6P7B - chains A and C of the 6 polymer chains in the assembly; structure by X-ray diffraction, 3.32 A resolution.

[Chain A (and C)]
Molecule: Holliday junction resolvase
Source organism: Fowlpox virus
Notes: chain C of this document is another copy of the same molecule, construct and numbering; everything in this record applies to it too
Reference sequence: A0A385H9X4 (A0A385H9X4_FOWPV); residue numbers follow UniProt; this construct covers 1-149
Chain sequence (149 residues; row label = number of the first residue in the row):
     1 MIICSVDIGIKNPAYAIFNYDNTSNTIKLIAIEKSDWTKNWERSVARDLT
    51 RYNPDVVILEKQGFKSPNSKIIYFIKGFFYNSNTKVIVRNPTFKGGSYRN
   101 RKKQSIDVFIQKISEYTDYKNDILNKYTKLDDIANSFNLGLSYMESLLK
Sequence notes: conflict N135 (Asp in A0A385H9X4)
From the paper describing this entry:
  - binding site for the 29-nt DNA strand: W41, K61, F64, P67, S69, K70, I72, Y73, N90, S97, Y98, R99
  - specificity-determining residues: K61 to I72
  - mutagenesis - N12A, Q62A, F64A, R101A, K129A: decreased catalytic activity

[Interface between chain A and chain C]
Pairs across the interface (27):
  W41(A) - Y73(C)  hydrophobic
  E42(A) - K76(C)  salt bridge
  E42(A) - Y80(C)
  R43(A) - Y80(C)
  A46(A) - Y80(C)  hydrophobic
  F64(A) - S66(C)
  K70(A) - Y73(C)
  Y73(A) - W41(C)  hydrophobic
  Y73(A) - K70(C)
  Y73(A) - Y73(C)
  Y73(A) - F74(C)
  F74(A) - Y73(C)
  F74(A) - G77(C)
  F74(A) - Y80(C)  hydrophobic
  K76(A) - E42(C)  salt bridge
  G77(A) - F74(C)
  G77(A) - G77(C)
  G77(A) - F78(C)  hydrogen bond (backbone-backbone)
  F78(A) - G77(C)  hydrogen bond (backbone-backbone)
  F78(A) - F78(C)
  F78(A) - Y80(C)  hydrophobic
  F78(A) - N81(C)
  Y80(A) - E42(C)
  Y80(A) - R43(C)  hydrogen bond (side chain-backbone)
  Y80(A) - A46(C)  hydrophobic
  N81(A) - F78(C)
  N81(A) - N81(C)  hydrogen bond
Interface residues without a listed pair, chain C (15 interface residues in all): P67, S69

[Overview]
13 residues of chain A and 15 residues of chain C are in contact; the contacts include 4 hydrogen bonds and 2
salt bridges. Polar contacts include E42(A)-K76(C), Y80(A)-R43(C) and N81(A)-N81(C). From the paper: a binding
site for the 29-nt DNA strand at W41(A), K61(A) and F64(A) among others; N12A, Q62A and F64A of chain A, among
others, reduce catalytic activity; 5 substitutions were tested in all.
Both chains are Holliday junction resolvase (Fowlpox virus). Entry 6P7B (Crystal structure of Fowlpox virus
resolvase and substrate Holliday junction DNA complex) was determined by X-ray diffraction, deposited together
with 6P7A.
